PDB entry 7UWH | electron microscopy, 3.10 A resolution | chains G and I of the 9 polymer chains in the assembly

# Chain G
Molecule: DNA-directed RNA polymerase subunit alpha
Source organism: Escherichia coli
Notes: EC 2.7.7.6
Reference sequence: P0A7Z4 (RPOA_ECOLI); residues 1-329 here = UniProt positions 1-329
Sequence (329 residues; numbered 1 to 329; the number before each row is that of its first residue):
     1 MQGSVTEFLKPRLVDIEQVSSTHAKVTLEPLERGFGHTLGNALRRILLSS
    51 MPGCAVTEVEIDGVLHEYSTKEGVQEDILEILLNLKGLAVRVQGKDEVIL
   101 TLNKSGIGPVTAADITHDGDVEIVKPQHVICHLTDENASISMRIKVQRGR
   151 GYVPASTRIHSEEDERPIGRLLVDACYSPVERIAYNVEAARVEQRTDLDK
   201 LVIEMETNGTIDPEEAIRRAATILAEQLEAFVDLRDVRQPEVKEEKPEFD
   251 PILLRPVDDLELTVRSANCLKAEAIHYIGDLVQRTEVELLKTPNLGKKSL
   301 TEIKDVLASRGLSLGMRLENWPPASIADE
Unresolved in the structure: 1-6, 235-329
Swiss-Prot annotation at these positions:
  - region: E162 to E165 (Required for interaction with Crp at class II promoters)
  - modified residue: R265 (ADP-ribosylarginine), K297 (N6-acetyllysine), K298 (N6-acetyllysine)
  - mutagenesis: R45 (R45C: In rpoA112; temperature-sensitive, blocks RNA polymerase assembly), E162 to E165 (5-fold decrease in CRP-class II promoter-dependent transcription), E165 (E165K: 5-fold decrease in CRP-class II promoter-dependent transcription), R191 (R191C: In rpoA101; temperature-sensitive)

# Chain I
Molecule: DNA-directed RNA polymerase subunit beta
Source organism: Escherichia coli
Notes: EC 2.7.7.6
Reference sequence: P0A8V4 (RPOB_ECO57); residue numbers follow UniProt; this construct covers 1-1342
Sequence (1342 residues; each row starts with the number of its first residue):
     1 MVYSYTEKKRIRKDFGKRPQVLDVPYLLSIQLDSFQKFIEQDPEGQYGLE
    51 AAFRSVFPIQSYSGNSELQYVSYRLGEPVFDVQECQIRGVTYSAPLRVKL
   101 RLVIYEREAPEGTVKDIKEQEVYMGEIPLMTDNGTFVINGTERVIVSQLH
   151 RSPGVFFDSDKGKTHSSGKVLYNARIIPYRGSWLDFEFDPKDNLFVRIDR
   201 RRKLPATIILRALNYTTEQILDLFFEKVIFEIRDNKLQMELVPERLRGET
   251 ASFDIEANGKVYVEKGRRITARHIRQLEKDDVKLIEVPVEYIAGKVVAKD
   301 YIDESTGELICAANMELSLDLLAKLSQSGHKRIETLFTNDLDHGPYISET
   351 LRVDPTNDRLSALVEIYRMMRPGEPPTREAAESLFENLFFSEDRYDLSAV
   401 GRMKFNRSLLREEIEGSGILSKDDIIDVMKKLIDIRNGKGEVDDIDHLGN
   451 RRIRSVGEMAENQFRVGLVRVERAVKERLSLGDLDTLMPQDMINAKPISA
   501 AVKEFFGSSQLSQFMDQNNPLSEITHKRRISALGPGGLTRERAGFEVRDV
   551 HPTHYGRVCPIETPEGPNIGLINSLSVYAQTNEYGFLETPYRKVTDGVVT
   601 DEIHYLSAIEEGNYVIAQANSNLDEEGHFVEDLVTCRSKGESSLFSRDQV
   651 DYMDVSTQQVVSVGASLIPFLEHDDANRALMGANMQRQAVPTLRADKPLV
   701 GTGMERAVAVDSGVTAVAKRGGVVQYVDASRIVIKVNEDEMYPGEAGIDI
   751 YNLTKYTRSNQNTCINQMPCVSLGEPVERGDVLADGPSTDLGELALGQNM
   801 RVAFMPWNGYNFEDSILVSERVVQEDRFTTIHIQELACVSRDTKLGPEEI
   851 TADIPNVGEAALSKLDESGIVYIGAEVTGGDILVGKVTPKGETQLTPEEK
   901 LLRAIFGEKASDVKDSSLRVPNGVSGTVIDVQVFTRDGVEKDKRALEIEE
   951 MQLKQAKKDLSEELQILEAGLFSRIRAVLVAGGVEAEKLDKLPRDRWLEL
  1001 GLTDEEKQNQLEQLAEQYDELKHEFEKKLEAKRRKITQGDDLAPGVLKIV
  1051 KVYLAVKRRIQPGDKMAGRHGNKGVISKINPIEDMPYDENGTPVDIVLNP
  1101 LGVPSRMNIGQILETHLGMAAKGIGDKINAMLKQQQEVAKLREFIQRAYD
  1151 LGADVRQKVDLSTFSDEEVMRLAENLRKGMPIATPVFDGAKEAEIKELLK
  1201 LGDLPTSGQIRLYDGRTGEQFERPVTVGYMYMLKLNHLVDDKMHARSTGS
  1251 YSLVTQQPLGGKAQFGGQRFGEMEVWALEAYGAAYTLQEMLTVKSDDVNG
  1301 RTKMYKNIVDGNHQMEPGMPESFNVLLKEIRSLGINIELEDE
Unresolved in the structure: 1, 891-912
Swiss-Prot annotation at these positions:
  - modified residue (N6-acetyllysine): K1022, K1200

# Chain G / chain I interface
Pairs across the interface (71):
  N41(G) - G1215(I)
  N41(G) - R1216(I)  hydrogen bond (side chain-backbone)
  N41(G) - T1217(I)  hydrogen bond (side chain-backbone)
  N41(G) - G1218(I)
  R44(G) - E1083(I)
  R44(G) - Y1087(I)
  R44(G) - G1091(I)
  R45(G) - E1083(I)  salt bridge
  R45(G) - D1084(I)  salt bridge
  R45(G) - G1215(I)  hydrogen bond (side chain-backbone)
  R45(G) - R1216(I)
  L48(G) - E1083(I)
  S49(G) - E1083(I)  hydrogen bond
  L65(G) - I873(I)
  H66(G) - I873(I)
  H66(G) - G874(I)
  H66(G) - T927(I)
  H66(G) - V928(I)
  H66(G) - I929(I)
  E67(G) - K1057(I)  salt bridge
  Y68(G) - Y756(I)
  Y68(G) - T927(I)
  Y68(G) - I929(I)  hydrophobic
  Y68(G) - A1055(I)
  Y68(G) - K1057(I)
  T70(G) - A729(I)
  K71(G) - D728(I)
  E72(G) - Y726(I)
  E72(G) - D728(I)
  E72(G) - K958(I)  salt bridge
  G73(G) - Y726(I)  hydrogen bond (backbone-side chain)
  G73(G) - D728(I)  hydrogen bond (backbone-side chain)
  V74(G) - D728(I)
  V74(G) - A729(I)
  Q75(G) - V727(I)
  Q75(G) - A729(I)
  Q75(G) - V771(I)
  E76(G) - A729(I)
  D77(G) - K755(I)  salt bridge
  D77(G) - Y756(I)
  D77(G) - N766(I)
  D77(G) - M768(I)
  L79(G) - L693(I)  hydrophobic
  L79(G) - Y756(I)
  L79(G) - I831(I)  hydrophobic
  L79(G) - K1057(I)
  E80(G) - M768(I)
  L83(G) - R694(I)
  K86(G) - Q824(I)
  K86(G) - D826(I)  salt bridge
  I107(G) - L773(I)  hydrophobic
  T134(G) - Y726(I)
  T134(G) - V727(I)  hydrogen bond (side chain-backbone)
  T134(G) - L773(I)
  Y152(G) - V823(I)
  Y152(G) - Q824(I)
  P154(G) - R1059(I)
  S156(G) - R1059(I)
  E163(G) - S863(I)
  I168(G) - I873(I)
  I168(G) - A875(I)  hydrophobic
  D174(G) - D826(I)
  E181(G) - R821(I)  hydrogen bond (backbone-side chain)
  R182(G) - N1090(I)  hydrogen bond (side chain-backbone)
  R182(G) - G1091(I)
  R182(G) - T1092(I)
  I183(G) - G1091(I)
  A184(G) - N1090(I)
  A184(G) - G1091(I)
  Y185(G) - Y1087(I)  hydrogen bond
  Y185(G) - G1218(I)  hydrogen bond (side chain-backbone)
Also at the interface, not in a pair above, chain G (41 interface residues in all): S69, D135, P167, R170, C176, N186, E206
Also at the interface, not in a pair above, chain I (47 interface residues in all): S730, S772, E820, A860, Y872, E876, E1089, P1093, K1133

# Summary
Chain G and chain I form an interface of 41 and 47 residues respectively, with 11 hydrogen bonds and 6 salt
bridges. Polar contacts include R45(G)-E1083(I), R45(G)-D1084(I) and E67(G)-K1057(I). UniProt lists 6
mutagenesis sites on chain G.
Chain G is DNA-directed RNA polymerase subunit alpha and chain I is DNA-directed RNA polymerase subunit beta,
both from Escherichia coli; the structure, CryoEM Structure of E. coli Transcription-Coupled Ribonucleotide
Excision Repair (TC-RER) complex bound to ribonucleotide substrate, was determined by electron microscopy,
deposited together with 7UWE.
